Entry 6B3J (electron microscopy, 3.30 A resolution); this record covers chains B and N of the 6 polymer chains in the assembly.

== Chain B ==
Protein: Guanine nucleotide-binding protein G(I)/G(S)/G(T) subunit beta-1
Source organism: Homo sapiens
Reference sequence: P62873 (GBB1_HUMAN); residue numbers follow UniProt; this construct covers 2-340
Sequence (350 residues; row label = number of the first residue in the row; numbers below 1 keep their minus sign (Met-9 is residue -9)):
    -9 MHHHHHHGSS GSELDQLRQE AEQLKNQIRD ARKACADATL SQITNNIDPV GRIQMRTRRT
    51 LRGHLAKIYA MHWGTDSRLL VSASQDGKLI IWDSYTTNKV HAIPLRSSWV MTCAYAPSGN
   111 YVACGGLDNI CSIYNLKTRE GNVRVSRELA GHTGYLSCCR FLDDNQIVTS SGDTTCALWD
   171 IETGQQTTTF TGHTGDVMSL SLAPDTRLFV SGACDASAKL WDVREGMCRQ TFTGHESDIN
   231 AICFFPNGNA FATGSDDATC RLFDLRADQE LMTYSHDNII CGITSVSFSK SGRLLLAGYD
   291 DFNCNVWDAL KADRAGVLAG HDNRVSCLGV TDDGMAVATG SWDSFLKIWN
Not modelled in the structure: -9 to 2
Construct notes: initiating methionine (-9); expression tag (-8 to 1)
Swiss-Prot annotation at these positions:
  - modified residue: Ser2 (N-acetylserine), His266 (Phosphohistidine)
  - natural variant: Leu30 (L30F: In MRD42; uncertain significance), Arg52 (R52G: In MRD42), Gly64 (G64V: In MRD42), Asp76 (D76E: In MRD42; D76G: In MRD42), Gly77 (G77S: In MRD42), Lys78 (K78R: In MRD42), Ile80 (I80N: In MRD42; I80T: In MRD42), His91 (H91R: In MRD42; uncertain significance), Ala92 (A92T: In MRD42), Pro94 (P94S: In MRD42), Leu95 (L95P: In MRD42), Arg96 (R96L: In MRD42), 5 further natural variant entries in UniProt

== Chain N ==
Protein: Nanobody 35
Source organism: Lama glama
Notes: antibody fragment or engineered binder
Sequence (138 residues; row label = number of the first residue in the row):
     1 QVQLQESGGG LVQPGGSLRL SCAASGFTFS NYKMNWVRQA PGKGLEWVSD ISQSGASISY
    61 TGSVKGRFTI SRDNAKNTLY LQMNSLKPED TAVYYCARCP APFTRDCFDV TSTTYAYRGQ
   121 GTQVTVSSHH HHHHEPEA
Not modelled in the structure: 127-138
Cystine bridges: Cys22-Cys96, Cys99-Cys107

== How chain B and chain N interact ==
Residue-residue contacts (23; chain B residue first):
  Arg8(B) with Gln120(N), hydrogen bond
  Lys15(B) with Gln1(N)
  Arg19(B) with Gln1(N)
  Thr184(B) with Thr114(N)
  Cys204(B) with Ala116(N); Tyr117(N), hydrogen bond (backbone-side chain)
  Asp205(B) with Ala116(N); Tyr117(N)
  Ala206(B) with Tyr117(N)
  Thr223(B) with Gln1(N)
  His225(B) with Val2(N)
  Glu226(B) with Gly26(N); Phe27(N); Thr28(N), hydrogen bond (side chain-backbone); Tyr32(N); Arg98(N), hydrogen bond (backbone-side chain)
  Ser227(B) with Tyr32(N), hydrogen bond; Arg98(N); Pro100(N), hydrogen bond (side chain-backbone); Tyr117(N)
  Asp228(B) with Tyr117(N), hydrogen bond (backbone-side chain)
  Asp246(B) with Pro102(N)
  Asp247(B) with Pro102(N)
Other interface residues (no listed pair), chain B (15 interface residues in all): Ile270
Other interface residues (no listed pair), chain N (14 interface residues in all): Phe103

== Overview ==
15 residues of chain B face 14 of chain N across their interface; the contacts include 7 hydrogen bonds. Among
the polar pairs are Arg8(B)-Gln120(N), Cys204(B)-Tyr117(N) and Glu226(B)-Thr28(N).
Chain B is Guanine nucleotide-binding protein G(I)/G(S)/G(T) subunit beta-1 (Homo sapiens) and chain N is
Nanobody 35 (Lama glama); the structure, 3.3 angstrom phase-plate cryo-EM structure of a biased agonist-bound
human GLP-1 receptor-Gs complex, was determined by electron microscopy.
